8Z0L - chains A and I of the 12 polymer chains in the assembly; structure by electron microscopy, 2.57 A resolution.

[Chain A]
Protein: type I-F CRISPR-associated protein Csy3
From: Selenomonas sp
Chain sequence (325 residues; row label = number of the first residue in the row):
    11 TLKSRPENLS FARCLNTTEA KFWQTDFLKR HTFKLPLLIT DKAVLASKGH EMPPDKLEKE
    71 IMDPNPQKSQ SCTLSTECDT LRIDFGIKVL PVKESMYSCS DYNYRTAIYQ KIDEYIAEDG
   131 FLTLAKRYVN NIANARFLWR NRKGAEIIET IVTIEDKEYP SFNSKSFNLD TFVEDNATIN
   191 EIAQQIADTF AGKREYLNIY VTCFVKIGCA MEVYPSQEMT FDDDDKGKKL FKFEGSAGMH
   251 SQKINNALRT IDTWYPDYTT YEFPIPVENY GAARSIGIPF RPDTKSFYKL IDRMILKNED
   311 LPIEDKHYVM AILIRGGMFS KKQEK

[Chain I]
Molecule: 32-nt DNA strand
From: Selenomonas sp
Sequence (32 nucleotides; numbered -14 to 17; the number before each row is that of its first residue; numbers below 1 keep their minus sign (DA-14 is residue -14)):
   -14 AGCGCACCTA ATTTCCTGAC GGCAATCCGC AC

[How chain A and chain I interact]
Pairs across the interface (13):
  Leu55(A) - DG6(I)  base contact
  Lys58(A) - DG6(I)  hydrogen bond to the phosphate
  Lys58(A) - DG7(I)  salt bridge to the phosphate
  His60(A) - DC8(I)  sugar contact
  Asp73(A) - DG6(I)  sugar contact
  Pro74(A) - DG6(I)  sugar contact
  Asn75(A) - DG7(I)  sugar contact
  Asn75(A) - DC8(I)  base contact
  Pro76(A) - DG6(I)  base contact
  Pro76(A) - DG7(I)  base contact
  Gln77(A) - DG7(I)  phosphate contact
  Gln77(A) - DC8(I)  hydrogen bond to the base
  Phe231(A) - DC12(I)  base contact
Also at the interface, not in a pair above, chain I (6 interface residues in all): DC5, DA9

[In short]
The interface between chain A and chain I involves 9 residues on one side and 6 on the other; the contacts
include 2 hydrogen bonds and 1 salt bridge. Polar contacts include Gln77(A)-DC8(I), Lys58(A)-DG6(I) and
Lys58(A)-DG7(I).
Here chain A is type I-F CRISPR-associated protein Csy3 and chain I is a 32-nt DNA strand, both from
Selenomonas sp. Entry 8Z0L (Cryo-EM structure of Cas8-HNH system at partial R-loop state) was determined by
electron microscopy (same publication as 8Z0K, 8ZDY and 8ZNR).
